8IY5 - chains A and E of the 6 polymer chains in the assembly; structure by electron microscopy, 2.80 A resolution.

Chain A:
Protein: Guanine nucleotide-binding protein G(i) subunit alpha-1
From: Homo sapiens
Reference sequence: P63096 (GNAI1_HUMAN); residues 1-354 here = UniProt positions 1-354
Amino-acid sequence (354 residues; each row starts with the number of its first residue):
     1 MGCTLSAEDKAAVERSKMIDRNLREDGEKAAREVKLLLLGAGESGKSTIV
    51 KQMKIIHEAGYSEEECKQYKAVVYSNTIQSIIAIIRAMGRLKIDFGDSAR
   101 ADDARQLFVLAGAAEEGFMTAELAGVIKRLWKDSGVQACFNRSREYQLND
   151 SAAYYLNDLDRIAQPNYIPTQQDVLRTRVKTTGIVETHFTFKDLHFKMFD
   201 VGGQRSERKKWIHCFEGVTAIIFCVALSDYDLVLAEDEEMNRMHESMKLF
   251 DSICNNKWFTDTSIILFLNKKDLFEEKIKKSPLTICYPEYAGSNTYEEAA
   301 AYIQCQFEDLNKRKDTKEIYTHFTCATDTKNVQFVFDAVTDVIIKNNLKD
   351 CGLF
Disordered / not traced: 1-2, 56-181, 234-240
Swiss-Prot annotation at these positions:
  - region: Lys-35 to Thr-48 (G1 motif), Asp-173 to Thr-181 (G2 motif), Phe-196 to Arg-205 (G3 motif), Ile-265 to Asp-272 (G4 motif), Thr-324 to Thr-329 (G5 motif)
  - binding site (GTP): Glu-43 to Thr-48, Ser-151, Leu-175 to Thr-181, Asp-200 to Gln-204, Asn-269 to Asp-272, Ala-326
  - binding site (Mg(2+)): Ser-47, Thr-181
  - modified residue: Arg-178 (ADP-ribosylarginine), Gln-204 (Deamidated glutamine), Cys-351 (ADP-ribosylcysteine)
  - lipidation: Gly-2 (N-myristoyl glycine), Cys-3 (S-palmitoyl cysteine)
  - natural variant: Gly-40 (G40C: In NEDHISB; G40R: In NEDHISB), Gly-45 (G45D: In NEDHISB), Thr-48 (T48I: In NEDHISB; T48K: In NEDHISB), Gln-52 (Q52P: In NEDHISB), Ser-75 (deletion: In NEDHISB; uncertain significance), Gln-172 (deletion: In NEDHISB), Asp-173 (D173V: In NEDHISB), Glu-186 to Phe-189 (deletion: In NEDHISB; uncertain significance), Cys-224 (C224Y: In NEDHISB), Lys-270 (K270N: In NEDHISB; K270R: In NEDHISB), Asp-272 (D272G: In NEDHISB), Ala-326 (A326P: In NEDHISB), 1 further natural variant entry in UniProt
  - mutagenesis: Gly-42 (G42R: Abolishes switch to an activated conformation and dissociation from beta and gamma subunits upon GTP binding. Abolishes interaction with RGS family members), Glu-116 (E116L: Enhances interaction (inactive GDP-bound) with RGS14), Gln-147 (Q147L: Enhances interaction (inactive GDP-bound) with RGS14), Glu-245 (E245L: Enhances interaction (inactive GDP-bound) with RGS14)

Chain E:
Protein: scFv16
From: Mus musculus
Notes: antibody fragment or engineered binder
Amino-acid sequence (260 residues; row label = number of the first residue in the row; note: 2 numbers in that range are skipped by the numbering (no residue carries them; nothing is unmodelled there); a row labelled like 121A-121N holds insertion residues (121A, then the next letters in order)):
     1 DVQLVESGGGLVQPGGSRKLSCSASGFAFSSFGMHWVRQAPEKGLEWVAY
    51 ISSGSGTIYYADTVKGRFTISRDDPKNTLFLQMTSLRSEDTAMYYCVRSI
   101 YYYGSSPFDFWGQGTTLTVSS
121A-121N GGGGSGGGGSGGGG
   124 SDIVMTQATSSVPVTPGESVSISCRSSKSLLHSNGNTYLYWFLQRPGQSP
   174 QLLIYRMSNLASGVPDRFSGSGSGTAFTLTISRLEAEDVGVYYCMQHLEY
   224 PLTFGAGTKLELKAAAASSEDLYFQ
Disordered / not traced: 1, 121A-121N, 236-248
Disulfides: Cys-22/Cys-96, Cys-147/Cys-217

How chain A and chain E interact:
Pairs across the interface (25):
  Thr-4(A) / His-155(E)
  Ser-6(A) / His-155(E)
  Ser-6(A) / Tyr-161(E)  hydrogen bond
  Ala-7(A) / Leu-221(E)
  Ala-7(A) / Glu-222(E)
  Ala-7(A) / Tyr-223(E)  hydrophobic
  Glu-8(A) / Tyr-101(E)
  Glu-8(A) / Pro-107(E)
  Glu-8(A) / Tyr-161(E)
  Glu-8(A) / Tyr-163(E)  hydrogen bond
  Glu-8(A) / Arg-179(E)  salt bridge
  Glu-8(A) / His-220(E)
  Asp-9(A) / Asn-157(E)
  Asp-9(A) / Tyr-161(E)  hydrogen bond
  Ala-11(A) / Tyr-101(E)  hydrophobic
  Ala-12(A) / Tyr-101(E)
  Glu-14(A) / Ser-52(E)  hydrogen bond
  Glu-14(A) / Ser-53(E)
  Glu-14(A) / Gly-56(E)
  Glu-14(A) / Thr-57(E)  hydrogen bond
  Arg-15(A) / Ser-31(E)  hydrogen bond
  Arg-15(A) / Ile-100(E)
  Arg-15(A) / Tyr-101(E)
  Arg-15(A) / Tyr-102(E)
  Met-18(A) / Ser-53(E)
Interface residues without a listed pair, chain A (11 interface residues in all): Leu-5
Interface residues without a listed pair, chain E (21 interface residues in all): Ser-30, Tyr-50, Gly-54

Overview:
11 residues of chain A and 21 residues of chain E are in contact; the contacts include 6 hydrogen bonds and 1
salt bridge. Polar contacts include Glu-8(A)/Arg-179(E), Ser-6(A)/Tyr-161(E) and Glu-8(A)/Tyr-163(E).
Here chain A is Guanine nucleotide-binding protein G(i) subunit alpha-1 (Homo sapiens) and chain E is scFv16
(Mus musculus). Entry 8IY5 (ETB-Gi complex bound to endothelin-1) was determined by electron microscopy
together with 8IY6 from the same study.
